PDB entry 8FIX | electron microscopy, 3.90 A resolution | chains B and C of the 8 polymer chains in the assembly

Chain B:
Name: DNA-directed RNA polymerase subunit alpha
Source organism: Escherichia coli K-12
Notes: EC 2.7.7.6
Reference sequence: P0A7Z4 (RPOA_ECOLI); numbering as in UniProt (aligned over 1-329)
Chain sequence (329 residues; numbered 1 to 329; the number before each row is that of its first residue):
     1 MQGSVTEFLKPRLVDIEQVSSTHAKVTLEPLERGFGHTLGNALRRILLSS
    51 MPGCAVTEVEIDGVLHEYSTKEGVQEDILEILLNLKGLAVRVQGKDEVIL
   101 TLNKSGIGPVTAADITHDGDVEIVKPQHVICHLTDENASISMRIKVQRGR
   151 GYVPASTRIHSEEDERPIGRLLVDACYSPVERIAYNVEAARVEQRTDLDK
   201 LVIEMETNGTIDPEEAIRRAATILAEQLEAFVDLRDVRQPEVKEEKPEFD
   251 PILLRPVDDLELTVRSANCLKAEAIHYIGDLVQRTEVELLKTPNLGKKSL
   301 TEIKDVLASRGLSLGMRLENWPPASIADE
Unresolved in the structure: 1-3, 233-329
Curated features (UniProtKB/Swiss-Prot):
  - region: Glu162 to Glu165 (Required for interaction with Crp at class II promoters)
  - modified residue: Arg265 (ADP-ribosylarginine), Lys297 (N6-acetyllysine), Lys298 (N6-acetyllysine)
  - mutagenesis: Arg45 (R45C: In rpoA112; temperature-sensitive, blocks RNA polymerase assembly), Glu162 to Glu165 (5-fold decrease in CRP-class II promoter-dependent transcription), Glu165 (E165K: 5-fold decrease in CRP-class II promoter-dependent transcription), Arg191 (R191C: In rpoA101; temperature-sensitive)

Chain C:
Name: DNA-directed RNA polymerase subunit beta
Source organism: Escherichia coli K-12
Notes: EC 2.7.7.6
Reference sequence: P0A8V2 (RPOB_ECOLI); residue numbers follow UniProt; this construct covers 1-1342
Chain sequence (1342 residues; numbered 1 to 1342; the number before each row is that of its first residue):
     1 MVYSYTEKKRIRKDFGKRPQVLDVPYLLSIQLDSFQKFIEQDPEGQYGLE
    51 AAFRSVFPIQSYSGNSELQYVSYRLGEPVFDVQECQIRGVTYSAPLRVKL
   101 RLVIYEREAPEGTVKDIKEQEVYMGEIPLMTDNGTFVINGTERVIVSQLH
   151 RSPGVFFDSDKGKTHSSGKVLYNARIIPYRGSWLDFEFDPKDNLFVRIDR
   201 RRKLPATIILRALNYTTEQILDLFFEKVIFEIRDNKLQMELVPERLRGET
   251 ASFDIEANGKVYVEKGRRITARHIRQLEKDDVKLIEVPVEYIAGKVVAKD
   301 YIDESTGELICAANMELSLDLLAKLSQSGHKRIETLFTNDLDHGPYISET
   351 LRVDPTNDRLSALVEIYRMMRPGEPPTREAAESLFENLFFSEDRYDLSAV
   401 GRMKFNRSLLREEIEGSGILSKDDIIDVMKKLIDIRNGKGEVDDIDHLGN
   451 RRIRSVGEMAENQFRVGLVRVERAVKERLSLGDLDTLMPQDMINAKPISA
   501 AVKEFFGSSQLSQFMDQNNPLSEITHKRRISALGPGGLTRERAGFEVRDV
   551 HPTHYGRVCPIETPEGPNIGLINSLSVYAQTNEYGFLETPYRKVTDGVVT
   601 DEIHYLSAIEEGNYVIAQANSNLDEEGHFVEDLVTCRSKGESSLFSRDQV
   651 DYMDVSTQQVVSVGASLIPFLEHDDANRALMGANMQRQAVPTLRADKPLV
   701 GTGMERAVAVDSGVTAVAKRGGVVQYVDASRIVIKVNEDEMYPGEAGIDI
   751 YNLTKYTRSNQNTCINQMPCVSLGEPVERGDVLADGPSTDLGELALGQNM
   801 RVAFMPWNGYNFEDSILVSERVVQEDRFTTIHIQELACVSRDTKLGPEEI
   851 TADIPNVGEAALSKLDESGIVYIGAEVTGGDILVGKVTPKGETQLTPEEK
   901 LLRAIFGEKASDVKDSSLRVPNGVSGTVIDVQVFTRDGVEKDKRALEIEE
   951 MQLKQAKKDLSEELQILEAGLFSRIRAVLVAGGVEAEKLDKLPRDRWLEL
  1001 GLTDEEKQNQLEQLAEQYDELKHEFEKKLEAKRRKITQGDDLAPGVLKIV
  1051 KVYLAVKRRIQPGDKMAGRHGNKGVISKINPIEDMPYDENGTPVDIVLNP
  1101 LGVPSRMNIGQILETHLGMAAKGIGDKINAMLKQQQEVAKLREFIQRAYD
  1151 LGADVRQKVDLSTFSDEEVMRLAENLRKGMPIATPVFDGAKEAEIKELLK
  1201 LGDLPTSGQIRLYDGRTGEQFERPVTVGYMYMLKLNHLVDDKMHARSTGS
  1251 YSLVTQQPLGGKAQFGGQRFGEMEVWALEAYGAAYTLQEMLTVKSDDVNG
  1301 RTKMYKNIVDGNHQMEPGMPESFNVLLKEIRSLGINIELEDE
Unresolved in the structure: 1, 891-912
Curated features (UniProtKB/Swiss-Prot):
  - modified residue (N6-acetyllysine): Lys1022, Lys1200
  - mutagenesis: Ile561 (I561S: Resistant to antibiotics salinamide A and B), Ile569 (I569S: Resistant to antibiotics salinamide A and B), Ala665 (A665E: Resistant to antibiotics salinamide A and B), Asp675 (D675A/G: Resistant to antibiotics salinamide A and B), Asn677 (N677H/K: Resistant to antibiotics salinamide A and B), Leu680 (L680M: Resistant to antibiotics salinamide A and B), Glu813 (E813K: Disrupts the enzyme's active center)

Chain B / chain C interface:
Pairs across the interface (7):
  Arg33(B) with Pro1081(C)
  His37(B) with Arg1216(C), hydrogen bond (backbone-side chain)
  Thr38(B) with Arg1216(C)
  Asn41(B) with Arg1216(C); Thr1217(C)
  Arg45(B) with Thr1217(C), hydrogen bond (side chain-backbone)
  Tyr185(B) with Arg1216(C), hydrogen bond
Also at the interface, not in a pair above, chain B (7 interface residues in all): Arg44
Also at the interface, not in a pair above, chain C (5 interface residues in all): Glu820, Gly1218

Overview:
The interface between chain B and chain C involves 7 residues on one side and 5 on the other, with 3 hydrogen
bonds. Polar pairs include His37(B)-Arg1216(C), Arg45(B)-Thr1217(C) and Tyr185(B)-Arg1216(C). UniProt lists 6
mutagenesis sites on chain B; 7 mutagenesis sites on chain C.
Here chain B is DNA-directed RNA polymerase subunit alpha and chain C is DNA-directed RNA polymerase subunit
beta, both from Escherichia coli K-12. Entry 8FIX (Cryo-EM structure of E. coli RNA polymerase backtracked
elongation complex harboring a terminal mismatch) was determined by electron microscopy together with 8FIY
from the same study.
